Entry 6HW6 (X-ray diffraction, 2.70 A resolution); this record covers chains E and F of the 28 polymer chains in the assembly.

Chain E:
Molecule: Proteasome subunit alpha type-6
Organism: Saccharomyces cerevisiae (strain ATCC 204508 / S288c)
Notes: EC 3.4.25.1
Reference sequence: P40302 (PSA6_YEAST); residues 0-233 here correspond to UniProt positions 1-234 (UniProt number = residue number + 1)
Chain sequence (234 residues; row label = number of the first residue in the row; numbering starts at 0):
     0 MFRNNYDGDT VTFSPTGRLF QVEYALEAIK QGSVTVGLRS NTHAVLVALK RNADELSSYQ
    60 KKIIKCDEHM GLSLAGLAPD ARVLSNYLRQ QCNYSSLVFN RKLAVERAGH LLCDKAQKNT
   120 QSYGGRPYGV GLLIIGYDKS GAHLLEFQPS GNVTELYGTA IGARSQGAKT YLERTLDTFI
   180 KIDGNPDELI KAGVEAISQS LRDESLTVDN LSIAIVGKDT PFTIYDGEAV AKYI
Unresolved in the structure: 0-2
Curated features (UniProtKB/Swiss-Prot):
  - modified residue: Ser13 (Phosphoserine)
  - cross-link: Lys190 (Glycyl lysine isopeptide (Lys-Gly) (interchain with G-Cter in ubiquitin))

Chain F:
Molecule: Probable proteasome subunit alpha type-7
Organism: Saccharomyces cerevisiae (strain ATCC 204508 / S288c)
Notes: EC 3.4.25.1
Reference sequence: P21242 (PSA7_YEAST); residues -3 to 284 here correspond to UniProt positions 1-288 (UniProt number = residue number + 4)
Chain sequence (288 residues; numbered -3 to 284; the number before each row is that of its first residue; numbers below 1 keep their minus sign (Met-3 is residue -3)):
    -3 MTSIGTGYDL SNSVFSPDGR NFQVEYAVKA VENGTTSIGI KCNDGVVFAV EKLITSKLLV
    57 PQKNVKIQVV DRHIGCVYSG LIPDGRHLVN RGREEAASFK KLYKTPIPIP AFADRLGQYV
   117 QAHTLYNSVR PFGVSTIFGG VDKNGAHLYM LEPSGSYWGY KGAATGKGRQ SAKAELEKLV
   177 DHHPEGLSAR EAVKQAAKII YLAHEDNKEK DFELEISWCS LSETNGLHKF VKGDLLQEAI
   237 DFAQKEINGD DDEDEDDSDN VMSSDDENAP VATNANATTD QEGDIHLE
Unresolved in the structure: -3 to 1, 245-284
Curated features (UniProtKB/Swiss-Prot):
  - modified residue: Thr-2 (N-acetylthreonine)

Chain E / chain F interface:
Pairs across the interface (62; chain E residue first):
  Asn4(E) - Leu6(F)
  Tyr5(E) - Asp5(F)  hydrogen bond
  Tyr5(E) - Leu6(F)  hydrophobic
  Thr9(E) - Arg126(F)
  Val10(E) - Gln19(F)
  Val10(E) - Asn123(F)
  Val10(E) - Ser124(F)
  Val10(E) - Val125(F)
  Val10(E) - Arg126(F)
  Thr11(E) - Leu6(F)
  Thr11(E) - Gln19(F)
  Phe12(E) - Gln19(F)  hydrogen bond (backbone-side chain)
  Phe12(E) - Tyr22(F)
  Phe12(E) - Ala23(F)  hydrophobic
  Phe12(E) - Arg126(F)
  Phe12(E) - Pro127(F)
  Ser13(E) - Tyr22(F)
  Pro14(E) - Tyr22(F)  hydrophobic
  Pro14(E) - Lys25(F)
  Thr15(E) - Lys25(F)
  Gly16(E) - Tyr22(F)
  Gly16(E) - Lys25(F)
  Gly16(E) - Ala26(F)
  Leu18(E) - Leu77(F)  hydrophobic
  Leu18(E) - Arg126(F)
  His109(E) - Arg82(F)
  Cys112(E) - Arg82(F)
  Asp113(E) - Arg82(F)  salt bridge
  Asp113(E) - Asn86(F)
  Gln116(E) - Pro79(F)
  Gln116(E) - Asp80(F)
  Gln116(E) - His83(F)  hydrogen bond
  Thr119(E) - Arg126(F)  hydrogen bond (backbone-side chain)
  Gln120(E) - His119(F)
  Gln120(E) - Val125(F)
  Gln120(E) - Arg126(F)  hydrogen bond (backbone-backbone)
  Gln120(E) - Phe128(F)
  Ser121(E) - Ser124(F)
  Tyr122(E) - Ser124(F)  hydrogen bond (backbone-backbone)
  Ser149(E) - Pro79(F)
  Gly150(E) - Pro79(F)
  Asn151(E) - Ile78(F)
  Asn151(E) - Pro79(F)
  Thr153(E) - Leu55(F)
  Thr153(E) - Asn60(F)
  Glu154(E) - Leu55(F)
  Glu154(E) - Val56(F)
  Glu154(E) - Lys59(F)
  Glu154(E) - Asn60(F)  hydrogen bond (backbone-side chain)
  Leu155(E) - Leu54(F)
  Leu155(E) - Leu55(F)  hydrophobic
  Leu155(E) - Val56(F)
  Tyr156(E) - Leu54(F)  hydrogen bond (backbone-backbone)
  Tyr156(E) - Leu55(F)
  Tyr156(E) - Val56(F)
  Tyr156(E) - Pro57(F)
  Gly157(E) - Leu54(F)
  Lys168(E) - Leu54(F)
  Leu171(E) - Leu54(F)
  Glu172(E) - Ser52(F)  hydrogen bond
  Glu172(E) - Lys53(F)  hydrogen bond (side chain-backbone)
  Leu175(E) - Lys53(F)
Other interface residues (no listed pair), chain E (37 interface residues in all): Arg38, Glu105, Lys117, Ser139, His142, Phe178
Other interface residues (no listed pair), chain F (30 interface residues in all): Gly129

In short:
37 residues of chain E and 30 residues of chain F are in contact, with 10 hydrogen bonds and 1 salt bridge.
Among the polar pairs are Asp113(E)-Arg82(F), Tyr5(E)-Asp5(F) and Phe12(E)-Gln19(F).
Here chain E is Proteasome subunit alpha type-6 and chain F is Probable proteasome subunit alpha type-7, both
from Saccharomyces cerevisiae (strain ATCC 204508 / S288c). Entry 6HW6 (Yeast 20S proteasome in complex with
20) was determined by X-ray diffraction together with 6HTB, 6HTC, 6HTD, 6HTP, 6HTR, 6HUB and 30 further
entries from the same study.
